PDB entry 3LWV | X-ray diffraction, 2.50 A resolution | chains C and D of the 5 polymer chains in the assembly

[Chain C]
Name: Large ribosomal subunit protein eL8
Organism: Pyrococcus furiosus
Reference sequence: Q8U160 (RL7A_PYRFU); residues 2-124 here correspond to UniProt positions 1-123 (UniProt number = residue number - 1)
Sequence (123 residues; each row starts with the number of its first residue):
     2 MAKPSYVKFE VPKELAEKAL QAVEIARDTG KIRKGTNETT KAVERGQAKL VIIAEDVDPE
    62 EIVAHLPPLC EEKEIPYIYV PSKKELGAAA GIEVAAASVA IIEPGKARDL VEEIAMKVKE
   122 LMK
Disordered / not traced: 2-3, 124

[Chain D]
Molecule: H/aca RNA
Sequence (58 nucleotides; numbered 1 to 58; the number before each row is that of its first residue):
     1 GGGCCACGGA AACCGCGCGC GGUGAUCAAU GAGCCGCGUU CGCUCCCGUG GCCCACAA

[How chain C and chain D interact]
Pairs across the interface (33; chain C residue first):
  Arg34(C) - G24(D)  salt bridge to the phosphate
  Lys35(C) - G24(D)  sugar contact
  Lys35(C) - A25(D)  salt bridge to the phosphate
  Lys35(C) - A29(D)  hydrogen bond to the base
  Lys35(C) - G31(D)  base contact
  Gly36(C) - A29(D)  phosphate contact
  Gly36(C) - U30(D)  phosphate contact
  Gly36(C) - G31(D)  base contact
  Thr37(C) - U30(D)  hydrogen bond to the phosphate
  Thr37(C) - G31(D)  base contact
  Asn38(C) - G24(D)  base contact
  Asn38(C) - G31(D)  hydrogen bond to the base
  Glu39(C) - G24(D)  sugar contact
  Glu39(C) - A29(D)  base contact
  Glu39(C) - G31(D)  hydrogen bond to the base
  Lys42(C) - G21(D)  salt bridge to the phosphate
  Lys42(C) - G22(D)  salt bridge to the phosphate
  Arg46(C) - G22(D)  salt bridge to the phosphate
  Arg46(C) - U23(D)  salt bridge to the phosphate
  Val58(C) - U30(D)  base contact
  Asp59(C) - U30(D)  hydrogen bond to the base
  Pro60(C) - U30(D)  base contact
  Ile63(C) - U30(D)  sugar contact
  Lys84(C) - U30(D)  hydrogen bond to the base
  Ile93(C) - A29(D)  sugar contact
  Glu94(C) - C27(D)  base contact
  Val95(C) - C27(D)  phosphate contact
  Val95(C) - A28(D)  sugar contact
  Val95(C) - A29(D)  phosphate contact
  Ala96(C) - A29(D)  hydrogen bond to the sugar
  Ala97(C) - A29(D)  sugar contact
  Ala97(C) - U30(D)  phosphate contact
  Ala98(C) - U30(D)  hydrogen bond to the phosphate
Other interface residues (no listed pair), chain C (21 interface residues in all): Asp57, Ser99

[Summary]
21 residues of chain C face 10 of chain D across their interface; the contacts include 8 hydrogen bonds and 6
salt bridges. Polar contacts include Lys35(C)-A29(D), Asn38(C)-G31(D) and Glu39(C)-G31(D).
Chain C is Large ribosomal subunit protein eL8 (Pyrococcus furiosus) and chain D is H/aca RNA; the structure,
Structure of H/ACA RNP bound to a substrate RNA containing 2'-deoxyuridine, was determined by X-ray
diffraction, deposited together with 3LWQ and 3LWR.
